Entry 5XUZ (X-ray diffraction, 2.40 A resolution); this record covers chains A and D of the 4 polymer chains in the assembly.

== Chain A ==
Protein: LbCpf1
From: Lachnospiraceae bacterium ND2006
Chain sequence (1231 residues; each row starts with the number of its first residue; numbers below 1 keep their minus sign (Gly-2 is residue -2)):
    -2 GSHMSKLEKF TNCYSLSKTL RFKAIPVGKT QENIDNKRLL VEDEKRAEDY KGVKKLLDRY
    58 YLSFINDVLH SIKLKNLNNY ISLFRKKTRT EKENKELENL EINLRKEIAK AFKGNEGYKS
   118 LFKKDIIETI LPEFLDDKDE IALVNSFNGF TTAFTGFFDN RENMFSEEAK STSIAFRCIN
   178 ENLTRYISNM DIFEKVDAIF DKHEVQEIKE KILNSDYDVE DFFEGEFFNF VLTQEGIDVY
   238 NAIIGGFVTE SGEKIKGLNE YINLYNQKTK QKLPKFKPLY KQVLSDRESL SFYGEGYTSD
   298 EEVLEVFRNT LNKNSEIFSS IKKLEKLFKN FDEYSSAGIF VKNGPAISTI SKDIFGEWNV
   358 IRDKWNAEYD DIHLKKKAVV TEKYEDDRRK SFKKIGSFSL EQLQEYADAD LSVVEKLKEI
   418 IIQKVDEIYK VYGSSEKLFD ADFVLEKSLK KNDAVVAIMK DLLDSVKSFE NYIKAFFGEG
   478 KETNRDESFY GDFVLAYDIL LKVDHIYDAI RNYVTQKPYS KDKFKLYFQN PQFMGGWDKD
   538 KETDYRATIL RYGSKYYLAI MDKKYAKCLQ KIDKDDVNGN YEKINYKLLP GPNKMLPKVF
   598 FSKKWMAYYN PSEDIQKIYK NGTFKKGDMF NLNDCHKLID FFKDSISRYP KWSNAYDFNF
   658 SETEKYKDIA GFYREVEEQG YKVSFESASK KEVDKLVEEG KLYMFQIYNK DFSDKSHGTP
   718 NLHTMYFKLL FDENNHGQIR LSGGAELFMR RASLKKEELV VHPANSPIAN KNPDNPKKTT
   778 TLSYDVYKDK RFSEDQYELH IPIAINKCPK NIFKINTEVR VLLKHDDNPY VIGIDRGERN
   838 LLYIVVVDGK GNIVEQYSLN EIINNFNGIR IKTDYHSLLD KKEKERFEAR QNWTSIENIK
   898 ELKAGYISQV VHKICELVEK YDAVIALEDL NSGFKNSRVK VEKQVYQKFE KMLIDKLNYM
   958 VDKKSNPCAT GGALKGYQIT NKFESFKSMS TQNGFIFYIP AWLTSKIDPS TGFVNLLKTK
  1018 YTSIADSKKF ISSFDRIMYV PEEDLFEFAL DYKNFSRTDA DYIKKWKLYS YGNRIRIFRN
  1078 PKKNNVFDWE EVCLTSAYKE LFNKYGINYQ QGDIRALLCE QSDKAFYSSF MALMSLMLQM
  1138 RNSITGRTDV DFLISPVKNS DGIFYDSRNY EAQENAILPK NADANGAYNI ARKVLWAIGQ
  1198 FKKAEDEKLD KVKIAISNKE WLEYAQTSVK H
Unresolved in the structure: 373-375, 1075-1084, 1227-1228
Bound ions: Mg2+: Thr716 (shared with 1 residue of chain B)
Reported in the primary citation:
  - binding site for the 29-nt DNA strand: Lys538, Tyr542
  - conformationally variable residues (order/disorder transition): Lys595
  - catalytic residues: Arg1138 (proposed by the authors, not directly observed)
  - mutagenesis - D832A, E925A, D1180A: abolished catalytic activity
  - mutagenesis - R1138A: decreased catalytic activity

== Chain D ==
Molecule: 9-nt DNA strand
Sequence (9 nucleotides; each row starts with the number of its first residue; numbers below 1 keep their minus sign (DC-9 is residue -9)):
    -9 CGTCCCCCA

== Interface between chain A and chain D ==
Pairs across the interface (17):
  Lys120(A) - DC-3(D)  phosphate contact
  Lys120(A) - DC-2(D)  salt bridge to the phosphate
  Lys121(A) - DC-4(D)  phosphate contact
  Lys121(A) - DC-3(D)  hydrogen bond to the phosphate
  Gly146(A) - DC-5(D)  sugar contact
  Gly146(A) - DC-4(D)  phosphate contact
  Phe147(A) - DC-4(D)  hydrogen bond to the phosphate
  Thr148(A) - DC-4(D)  hydrogen bond to the phosphate
  Thr149(A) - DC-4(D)  hydrogen bond to the phosphate
  Pro528(A) - DC-5(D)  phosphate contact
  Gln529(A) - DC-3(D)  hydrogen bond to the base
  Asp541(A) - DC-5(D)  base contact
  Lys560(A) - DC-5(D)  salt bridge to the phosphate
  Lys564(A) - DT-7(D)  salt bridge to the phosphate
  Lys591(A) - DA-1(D)  phosphate contact
  Lys595(A) - DC-2(D)  hydrogen bond to the base
  Lys595(A) - DA-1(D)  hydrogen bond to the base
Also at the interface, not in a pair above, chain A (15 interface residues in all): Gln526, Asn527
Also at the interface, not in a pair above, chain D (7 interface residues in all): DC-6

== Overview ==
The interface between chain A and chain D involves 15 residues on one side and 7 on the other; the contacts
include 7 hydrogen bonds and 3 salt bridges. Among the polar pairs are Gln529(A)-DC-3(D), Lys595(A)-DC-2(D)
and Lys595(A)-DA-1(D). From the paper: the catalytic residue Arg1138(A); D832A, E925A and D1180A of chain A
abolish catalytic activity.
Here chain A is LbCpf1 (Lachnospiraceae bacterium ND2006) and chain D is a 9-nt DNA strand. Entry 5XUZ
(Crystal structure of Lachnospiraceae bacterium ND2006 Cpf1 in complex with crRNA and target DNA (CCCA PAM))
was determined by X-ray diffraction together with 5XUS, 5XUT and 5XUU from the same study.
